Entry 8D84 (X-ray diffraction, 2.65 A resolution); this record covers chains D and E of the 4 polymer chains in the assembly.

Chain D (and E):
Molecule: UDP-N-acetylglucosamine 1-carboxyvinyltransferase
Organism: Enterococcus faecalis
Notes: EC 2.5.1.7; chain E of this document is another copy of the same molecule, construct and numbering; everything in this record applies to it too
UniProtKB: A0A3N3SEJ7 (A0A3N3SEJ7_ENTFL); numbering as in UniProt (aligned over 1-433)
Chain sequence (433 residues; each row starts with the number of its first residue):
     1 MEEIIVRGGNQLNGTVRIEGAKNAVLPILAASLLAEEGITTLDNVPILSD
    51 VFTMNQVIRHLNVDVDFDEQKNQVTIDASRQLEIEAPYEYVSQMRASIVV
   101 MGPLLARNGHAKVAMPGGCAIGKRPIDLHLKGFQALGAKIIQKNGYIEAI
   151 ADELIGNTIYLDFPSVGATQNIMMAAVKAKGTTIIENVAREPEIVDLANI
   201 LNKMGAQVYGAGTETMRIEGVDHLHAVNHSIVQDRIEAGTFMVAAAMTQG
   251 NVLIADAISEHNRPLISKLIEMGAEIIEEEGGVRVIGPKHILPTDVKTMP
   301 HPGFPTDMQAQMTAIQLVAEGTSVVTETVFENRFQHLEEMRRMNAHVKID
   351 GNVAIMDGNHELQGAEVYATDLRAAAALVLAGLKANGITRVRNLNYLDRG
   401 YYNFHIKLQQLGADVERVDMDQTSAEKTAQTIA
Disordered / not traced: 421-433
Modified positions: C119 (S-[(1S)-1-carboxy-1-(phosphonooxy)ethyl]-L-cysteine; QPA)
Ligand contacts: EPZ ((2R)-2-{[(2R,3R,4R,5S,6R)-3-(acetylamino)-2-{[(S)-{[(R)-{[(2R,3S,4R,5R)-5-(2,4-dioxo-3,4-dihydropyrimidin-1(2H)-yl)-3,4-dihydroxytetrahydrofuran-2-yl]methoxy}(hydroxy)phosphoryl]oxy}(hydroxy)phosphoryl]oxy}-5-hydroxy-6-(hydroxymethyl)tetrahydro-2H-pyran-4-yl]oxy}propanoic acid): K22, N23, P27, R95, A96, I98, V99, C119, I121, K123, R124, P125, I126, H129, F163, P164, S165, V166, G167, Q170, T306, D307, V329, F330, R333, L372, R373

Chain D / chain E interface:
Contacting residue pairs - 35 pairs, chain D then chain E:
  K131(D) - E271(E)  salt bridge
  Y160(D) - P264(E)  hydrophobic
  Y160(D) - S267(E)
  Y160(D) - K268(E)
  Y160(D) - G303(E)
  Y160(D) - F304(E)  hydrogen bond (side chain-backbone)
  D162(D) - K268(E)  salt bridge
  D162(D) - D295(E)
  D162(D) - M299(E)
  P164(D) - M299(E)
  E186(D) - R263(E)  salt bridge
  N187(D) - M299(E)
  N187(D) - P302(E)
  N187(D) - G303(E)
  R190(D) - P302(E)
  E214(D) - H301(E)  salt bridge
  E214(D) - P302(E)
  R263(D) - E186(E)  salt bridge
  P264(D) - Y160(E)  hydrophobic
  S267(D) - Y160(E)
  K268(D) - Y160(E)
  K268(D) - D162(E)  salt bridge
  E271(D) - K131(E)  salt bridge
  D295(D) - D162(E)
  M299(D) - D162(E)
  M299(D) - F163(E)  hydrophobic
  M299(D) - P164(E)
  M299(D) - N187(E)
  H301(D) - E214(E)  salt bridge
  P302(D) - N187(E)
  P302(D) - R190(E)
  P302(D) - E214(E)
  G303(D) - Y160(E)
  G303(D) - N187(E)
  F304(D) - Y160(E)  hydrogen bond (backbone-side chain)
Interface residues without a listed pair, chain D (22 interface residues in all): F163, G212, K297
Interface residues without a listed pair, chain E (22 interface residues in all): K297, P300

In short:
The chain D/chain E interface involves 22 residues from each chain, with 2 hydrogen bonds and 8 salt bridges.
Polar contacts include K131(D)-E271(E), D162(D)-K268(E) and E186(D)-R263(E). Bound to chain D: compound EPZ.
Chain D and chain E are both UDP-N-acetylglucosamine 1-carboxyvinyltransferase (Enterococcus faecalis); the
structure, E. faecium MurAA in complex with UDP-N-acetylmuramic acid (UNAM) and a covalent adduct of PEP with
..., was determined by X-ray diffraction together with 7TB0 from the same study.
